6XCM - chains B and N of the 7 polymer chains in the assembly; structure by electron microscopy, 3.42 A resolution.

[Chain B]
Protein: Spike glycoprotein
From: Severe acute respiratory syndrome coronavirus 2
Reference sequence: P0DTC2 (SPIKE_SARS2); residues 1-1213 here = UniProt positions 1-1213
Sequence (1259 residues; numbered 1 to 1259; the number before each row is that of its first residue):
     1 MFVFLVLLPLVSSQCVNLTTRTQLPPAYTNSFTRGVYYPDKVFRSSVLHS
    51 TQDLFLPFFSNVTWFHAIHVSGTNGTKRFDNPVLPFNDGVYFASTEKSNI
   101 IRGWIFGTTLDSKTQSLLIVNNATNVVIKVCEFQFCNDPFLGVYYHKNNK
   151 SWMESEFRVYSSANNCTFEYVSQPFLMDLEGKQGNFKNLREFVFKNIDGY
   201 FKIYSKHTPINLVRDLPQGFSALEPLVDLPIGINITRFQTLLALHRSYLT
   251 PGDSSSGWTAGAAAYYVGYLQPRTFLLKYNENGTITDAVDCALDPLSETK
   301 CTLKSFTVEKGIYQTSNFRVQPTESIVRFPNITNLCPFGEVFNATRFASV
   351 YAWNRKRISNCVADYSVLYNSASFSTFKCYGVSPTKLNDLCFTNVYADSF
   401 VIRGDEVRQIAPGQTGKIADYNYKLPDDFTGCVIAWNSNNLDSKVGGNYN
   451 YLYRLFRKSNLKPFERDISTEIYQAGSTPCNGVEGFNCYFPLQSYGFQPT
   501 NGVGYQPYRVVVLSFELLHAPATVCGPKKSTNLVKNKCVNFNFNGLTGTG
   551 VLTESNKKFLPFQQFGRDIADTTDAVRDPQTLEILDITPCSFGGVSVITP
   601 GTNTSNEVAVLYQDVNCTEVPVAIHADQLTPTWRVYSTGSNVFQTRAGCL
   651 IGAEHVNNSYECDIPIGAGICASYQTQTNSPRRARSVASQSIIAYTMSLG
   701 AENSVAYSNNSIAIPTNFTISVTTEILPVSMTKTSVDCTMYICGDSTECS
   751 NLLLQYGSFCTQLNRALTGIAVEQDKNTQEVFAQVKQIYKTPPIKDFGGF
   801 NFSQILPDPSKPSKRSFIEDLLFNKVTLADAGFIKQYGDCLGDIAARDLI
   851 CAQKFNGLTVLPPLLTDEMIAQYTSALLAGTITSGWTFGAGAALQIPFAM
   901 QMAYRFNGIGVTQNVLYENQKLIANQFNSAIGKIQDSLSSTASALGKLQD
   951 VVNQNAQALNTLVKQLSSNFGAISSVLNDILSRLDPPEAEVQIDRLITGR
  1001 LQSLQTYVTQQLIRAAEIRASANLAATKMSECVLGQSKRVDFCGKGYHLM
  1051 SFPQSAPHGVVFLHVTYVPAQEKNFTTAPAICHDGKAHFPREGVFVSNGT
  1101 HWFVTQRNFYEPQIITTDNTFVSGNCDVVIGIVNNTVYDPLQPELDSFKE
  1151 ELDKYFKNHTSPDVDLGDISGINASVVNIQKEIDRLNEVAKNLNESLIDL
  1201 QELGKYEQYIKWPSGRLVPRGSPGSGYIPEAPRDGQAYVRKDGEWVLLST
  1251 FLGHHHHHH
Disordered / not traced: 1-26, 67-80, 141-163, 173-185, 197-199, 212-214, 243-262, 519, 621-640, 677-688, 812, 828-853, 1148-1259
Construct notes: conflict Glu607 (Gln in P0DTC2), Pro986 (Lys in P0DTC2), Pro987 (Val in P0DTC2); expression tag (1214-1259)
Swiss-Prot annotation at these positions:
  - region: Asn280 to Cys301 (Putative superantigen), Arg403 to Asp405 (Integrin-binding motif), Asn448 to Phe456 (Immunodominant HLA epitope recognized by the CD8+), Pro681 to Ala684 (Putative superantigen), Ser816 to Tyr837 (Fusion peptide 1), Lys835 to Phe855 (Fusion peptide 2), Asp1163 to Glu1202 (Heptad repeat 2)
  - site (Cleavage): Arg685, Ser686, Arg815, Ser816
  - glycosylation: Asn17 (N-linked (GlcNAc...) (complex) asparagine), Asn61 (N-linked (GlcNAc...) (hybrid) asparagine), Asn74 (N-linked (GlcNAc...) (complex) asparagine), Asn122 (N-linked (GlcNAc...) (hybrid) asparagine), Asn149 (N-linked (GlcNAc...) (complex) asparagine), Asn165 (N-linked (GlcNAc...) (complex) asparagine), Asn234 (N-linked (GlcNAc...) (high mannose) asparagine), Asn282 (N-linked (GlcNAc...) (complex) asparagine), Thr323 (O-linked (GalNAc) threonine), Ser325 (O-linked (HexNAc...) serine), Asn331 (N-linked (GlcNAc...) (complex) asparagine), Asn343 (N-linked (GlcNAc...) (complex) asparagine), Asn603 (N-linked (GlcNAc...) (hybrid) asparagine), Asn616 (N-linked (GlcNAc...) (complex) asparagine), Asn657 (N-linked (GlcNAc...) (complex) asparagine), Thr676 (O-linked (GlcNAc...) threonine), Thr678 (O-linked (GlcNAc...) threonine), Asn709 (N-linked (GlcNAc...) (high mannose) asparagine), Asn717 (N-linked (GlcNAc...) (hybrid) asparagine), Asn801 (N-linked (GlcNAc...) (hybrid) asparagine) and 6 more in UniProt
  - natural variant: Leu5 (L5F: In strain: Iota/B.1.526), Ser13 (S13I: In strain: Epsilon/B.1.427/B.1.429), Leu18 (L18F: In strain: Beta/B.1.351, Gamma/P.1 and 1 more), Thr19 (T19I: In strain: Omicron/BQ.1.1, Omicron/XBB.1.5 and 1 more; T19R: In strain: Delta/B.1.617.2, Omicron/BA.2 and 4 more), Thr20 (T20N: In strain: Gamma/P.1), Leu24 to Ala27 (sequence variant, change not given here; In strain: Omicron/BA.2, Omicron/BA.2.12.1 and 6 more), Pro26 (P26S: In strain: Gamma/P.1), Gln52 (Q52H: In strain: Omicron/EG.5.1), Ala67 (A67V: In strain: Eta/B.1.525, Omicron/BA.1), His69 to Val70 (deletion: In strain: Alpha/B.1.1.7, Eta/B.1.525 and 5 more), Gly75 (G75V: In strain: Lambda/C.37), Thr76 (T76I: In strain: Lambda/C.37), 82 further natural variant entries in UniProt
  - mutagenesis: His69 to Val70 (Increased incorporation of cleaved spike into virions), Asn121 (N121Q: Partial loss of biliverdin affinity), Arg190 (R190K: Partial loss of biliverdin affinity), Asn234 (N234Q: Increased resistance to neutralizing antibodies), Asn331 (N331Q: Reduced viral infectivity), Asn343 (N343Q: Reduced viral infectivity), Leu452 (L452R: Increased resistance to neutralizing antibodies. Decreases HLA binding to NF9 epitope. Increased binding affinity to human ACE2), Tyr453 (Y453F: Decreased HLA binding to NF9 epitope. Increased binding affinity to human ACE2), Ala475 (A475V: Increased resistance to neutralizing antibodies), Val483 (V483A: Increased resistance to neutralizing antibodies), Glu484 (E484D: Increased replication in human TMEM106B overexpressing cells), Phe490 (F490L: Increased resistance to neutralizing antibodies and human covalescent sera neutralization), 14 further mutagenesis entries in UniProt
Disulfides: Cys131-Cys166, Cys291-Cys301, Cys336-Cys361, Cys379-Cys432, Cys391-Cys525, Cys480-Cys488, Cys538-Cys590, Cys617-Cys649, Cys662-Cys671, Cys738-Cys760, Cys743-Cys749, Cys1032-Cys1043, Cys1082-Cys1126
Covalent attachments: N-acetylglucosamine (NAG) linked to Asn61, Asn122, Asn234, Asn282, Asn331, Asn343, Asn603, Asn616, Asn657, Asn709, Asn717, Asn801, Asn1074, Asn1098; glycan linked to Asn1134
What the authors report for this chain:
  - self-association interface (contacts with another copy of this molecule): Asp614

[Chain N]
Protein: C105 Fab Heavy Chain
From: Homo sapiens
Notes: antibody fragment or engineered binder
Sequence (230 residues; numbered 1 to 225 plus 5 insertion-coded residues; the number before each row is that of its first residue; a row labelled like 82A-82C holds insertion residues (82A, then the next letters in order); X marks 1 residue of unknown identity (built as UNK)):
     1 QVQLVESGGGLIQPGGSLRLSCAASGFTVSSNYMSWVRQAPGKGLEWVSV
    51 IYSGGSTYYADSVKGRFTISRDNSKNTLYLQM
82A-82C NSL
    83 RAEDTAVYYCARGEGWEL
100A-100B PY
   101 DYWGQGTLVTVSSASTKGPSVFPLAPSSKSTSGGTAALGCLVKDYFPEPV
   151 TVSWNSGALTSGVHTFPAVLQSSXLYSLSSVVTVPSSSLGTQTYICNVNH
   201 KPSNTKVDKRVEPKSCDKTHHHHHH
Disordered / not traced: 1, 113-225

[Interface between chain B and chain N]
Residue-residue contacts - 26 pairs, chain B then chain N:
  Lys417(B) with Tyr52(N); Glu96(N); Trp98(N)
  Tyr421(B) with Ser53(N), hydrogen bond; Gly54(N), hydrogen bond (side chain-backbone)
  Tyr453(B) with Trp98(N)
  Leu455(B) with Tyr33(N), hydrogen bond (backbone-side chain); Glu99(N)
  Phe456(B) with Tyr33(N); Leu100(N), hydrophobic
  Arg457(B) with Ser53(N), hydrogen bond (backbone-side chain)
  Lys458(B) with Ser30(N), hydrogen bond (side chain-backbone); Ser31(N); Ser53(N); Gly54(N), hydrogen bond (backbone-backbone)
  Ser459(B) with Ser53(N); Gly54(N)
  Tyr473(B) with Ser31(N), hydrogen bond
  Gln474(B) with Ser31(N), hydrogen bond (backbone-side chain)
  Ala475(B) with Phe27(N); Ser31(N); Asn32(N), hydrogen bond (backbone-side chain)
  Gly476(B) with Phe27(N); Thr28(N)
  Ser477(B) with Thr28(N)
  Tyr489(B) with Arg94(N)
Other interface residues (no listed pair), chain B (18 interface residues in all): Asp420, Phe486, Asn487, Gln493
Other interface residues (no listed pair), chain N (17 interface residues in all): Gly26, Ser56, Tyr102

[Summary]
18 residues of chain B and 17 residues of chain N are in contact, with 9 hydrogen bonds. Polar pairs include
Tyr421(B)-Ser53(N), Tyr421(B)-Gly54(N) and Leu455(B)-Tyr33(N). N-acetylglucosamine is covalently linked to
Asn61(B), Asn122(B), Asn234(B), Asn282(B), Asn331(B) and Asn343(B) and 8 more. From UniProt: 27 mutagenesis
sites on chain B. From the paper: a self-association interface involving Asp614(B).
Here chain B is Spike glycoprotein (Severe acute respiratory syndrome coronavirus 2) and chain N is C105 Fab
Heavy Chain (Homo sapiens). Entry 6XCM (Structure of the SARS-CoV-2 spike glycoprotein in complex with the
C105 neutralizing antibody Fab fragment (state ...) was determined by electron microscopy together with 6XCA
and 6XCN from the same study.
